8HH3 - chains C and D of the 7 polymer chains in the assembly; structure by electron microscopy, 4.30 A resolution (low resolution: residue-level contacts below are approximate; hydrogen-bond / salt-bridge calls are withheld).

Chain C:
Name: ATP synthase subunit alpha
Organism: Bacillus sp. PS3
Notes: EC 7.1.2.2
UniProtKB: A0A0M3VGF9 (A0A0M3VGF9_BACP3); residue numbers follow UniProt; this construct covers 2-502
Chain sequence (501 residues; numbered 2 to 502; the number before each row is that of its first residue):
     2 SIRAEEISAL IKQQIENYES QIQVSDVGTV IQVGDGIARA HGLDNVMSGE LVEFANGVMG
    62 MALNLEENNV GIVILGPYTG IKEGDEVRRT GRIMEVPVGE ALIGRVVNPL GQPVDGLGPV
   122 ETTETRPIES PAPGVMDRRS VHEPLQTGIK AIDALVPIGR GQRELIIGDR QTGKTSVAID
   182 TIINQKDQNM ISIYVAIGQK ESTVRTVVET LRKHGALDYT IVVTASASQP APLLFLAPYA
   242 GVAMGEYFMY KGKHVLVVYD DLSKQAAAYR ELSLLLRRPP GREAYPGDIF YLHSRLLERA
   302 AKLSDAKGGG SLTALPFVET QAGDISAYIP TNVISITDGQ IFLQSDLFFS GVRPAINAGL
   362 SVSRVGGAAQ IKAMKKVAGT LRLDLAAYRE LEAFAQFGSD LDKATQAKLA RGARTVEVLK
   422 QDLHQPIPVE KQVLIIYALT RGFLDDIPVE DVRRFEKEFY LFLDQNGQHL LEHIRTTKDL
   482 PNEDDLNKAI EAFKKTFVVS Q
Unresolved in the structure: 2-23, 502
Sequence notes: conflict Pro132 (Arg in A0A0M3VGF9), Ser193 (Cys in A0A0M3VGF9), Phe463 (Trp in A0A0M3VGF9)
Bound ions: Mg2+: Thr176 (together with ATP)
Small-molecule neighbours:
  - ADP (adenosine-5'-diphosphate): Ser364, Arg365, Gly367, Arg383
  - ATP (adenosine-5'-triphosphate): Asp170, Arg171, Gln172, Thr173, Gly174, Lys175, Thr176, Ser177, Phe349, Arg354, Pro355, Gln422, Asp423, Leu424

Chain D:
Name: ATP synthase subunit beta
Organism: Bacillus sp. PS3
Notes: EC 7.1.2.2
UniProtKB: A0A0M4U1P9 (A0A0M4U1P9_BACP3); residue numbers follow UniProt; this construct covers 1-473
Chain sequence (484 residues; row label = number of the first residue in the row; numbers below 1 keep their minus sign (Met-10 is residue -10)):
   -10 MHHHHHHHHH HMTRGRVIQV MGPVVDVKFE NGHLPAIYNA LKIQHKARNE NEVDIDLTLE
    50 VALHLGDDTV RTIAMASTDG LIRGMEVIDT GAPISVPVGE VTLGRVFNVL GEPIDLEGDI
   110 PADARRDPIH RPAPKFEELA TEVEILETGI KVVDLLAPYI KGGKIGLFGG AGVGKTVLIQ
   170 ELIHNIAQEH GGISVFAGVG ERTREGNDLY HEMKDSGVIS KTAMVFGQMN EPPGARMRVA
   230 LTGLTMAEYF RDEQGQDVLL FIDNIFRFTQ AGSEVSALLG RMPSAVGYQP TLATEMGQLQ
   290 ERITSTAKGS ITSIQAIYVP ADDYTDPAPA TTFSHLDATT NLERKLAEMG IYPAVDPLAS
   350 TSRALAPEIV GEEHYQVARK VQQTLQRYKE LQDIIAILGM DELSDEDKLV VHRARRIQFF
   410 LSQNFHVAEQ FTGQPGSYVP VKETVRGFKE ILEGKYDHLP EDAFRLVGRI EEVVEKAKAM
   470 GVEV
Unresolved in the structure: -10 to 0, 472-473
Sequence notes: initiating methionine (-10); expression tag (-9 to 0)
Bound ions: Mg2+: Thr165, Arg191
Small-molecule neighbours: ADP (adenosine-5'-diphosphate): Gly161, Val162, Gly163, Lys164, Thr165, Val166, Arg191, Tyr341, Pro342, Thr421

How chain C and chain D interact:
Contacting residue pairs - 67 pairs, chain C then chain D:
  Asn46(C) - Ile71(D)
  Val47(C) - Ile71(D)
  Val47(C) - Arg72(D)
  Met48(C) - Gly69(D)
  Met48(C) - Leu70(D)
  Ser49(C) - Gly69(D)
  Ser49(C) - Leu70(D)
  Asn65(C) - Val9(D)
  Asn65(C) - Met10(D)
  Leu66(C) - Gln8(D)
  Leu66(C) - Val9(D)
  Leu66(C) - Arg72(D)
  Glu67(C) - Gln8(D)
  Glu67(C) - Arg72(D)
  Glu68(C) - Ile7(D)
  Glu68(C) - Gln8(D)
  Glu68(C) - Arg72(D)
  Asn70(C) - Arg72(D)
  Val71(C) - Arg72(D)
  Arg90(C) - Asn40(D)
  Gly92(C) - Asn40(D)
  Glu130(C) - Asp68(D)
  Ala133(C) - Asn219(D)
  Val136(C) - Thr192(D)
  Val136(C) - Asn196(D)
  Val136(C) - Gln217(D)
  Met137(C) - Ile103(D)
  Met137(C) - Tyr199(D)
  Arg139(C) - Thr192(D)
  Arg139(C) - Asn196(D)
  Arg140(C) - Asn196(D)
  Ser141(C) - Asp197(D)
  Val142(C) - Arg193(D)
  Pro280(C) - Leu267(D)
  Arg283(C) - Val275(D)
  Gly288(C) - Glu263(D)
  Phe291(C) - Met218(D)
  Phe291(C) - Arg225(D)
  Phe291(C) - Glu263(D)
  Tyr292(C) - Asn219(D)
  Tyr292(C) - Glu220(D)
  Tyr292(C) - Pro221(D)
  Tyr292(C) - Pro222(D)
  Ser295(C) - Met218(D)
  Ser295(C) - Asn219(D)
  Glu299(C) - Glu190(D)
  Glu299(C) - Thr192(D)
  Glu299(C) - Met218(D)
  Glu299(C) - Asn219(D)
  Thr332(C) - Tyr307(D)
  Asn333(C) - Gln259(D)
  Ser336(C) - Arg191(D)
  Ser336(C) - Arg256(D)
  Ser336(C) - Tyr307(D)
  Ile337(C) - Arg191(D)
  Ile337(C) - Met218(D)
  Asp339(C) - Arg191(D)
  Asp339(C) - Arg193(D)
  Gly360(C) - Arg333(D)
  Arg365(C) - Val162(D)
  Arg365(C) - Arg191(D)
  Arg365(C) - Arg193(D)
  Val366(C) - Arg193(D)
  Gly367(C) - Phe420(D)
  Lys376(C) - Gln419(D)
  Phe395(C) - Gln381(D)
  Asp401(C) - Met389(D)
Interface residues without a listed pair, chain C (57 interface residues in all): Val25, Gly43, Leu44, Asp45, Leu64, Thr91, Arg164, Arg279, Asp289, Arg296, Ser327, Ile335, Thr338, Leu361, Val363, Ala369, Leu384, Phe398
Interface residues without a listed pair, chain D (48 interface residues in all): Gly11, Glu39, Ser66, Glu194, Ala266, Gly276, Ala310, Ala385, Ile386, Asp390, Arg454

Overview:
57 residues of chain C and 48 residues of chain D are in contact. ADP is bound between chain C and chain D.
Ligands of chain C: ATP. Thr165(D) and Arg191(D) coordinate Mg2+.
Chain C is ATP synthase subunit alpha and chain D is ATP synthase subunit beta, both from Bacillus sp. PS3;
the structure, F1 domain of FoF1-ATPase from Bacillus PS3,90 degrees,highATP, was determined by electron
microscopy, deposited together with 8HH1, 8HH2, 8HH4, 8HH5, 8HH6, 8HH7 and 5 further entries.
